Entry 8QRH (electron microscopy, 3.60 A resolution); this record covers chains B and D of the 6 polymer chains in the assembly.

# Chain B
Molecule: Genome polyprotein
Source organism: Orthoflavivirus encephalitidis
Reference sequence: D2XD30 (D2XD30_9FLAV); residue numbers follow UniProt; this construct covers 1-492
Sequence (492 residues; numbered 1 to 492; the number before each row is that of its first residue):
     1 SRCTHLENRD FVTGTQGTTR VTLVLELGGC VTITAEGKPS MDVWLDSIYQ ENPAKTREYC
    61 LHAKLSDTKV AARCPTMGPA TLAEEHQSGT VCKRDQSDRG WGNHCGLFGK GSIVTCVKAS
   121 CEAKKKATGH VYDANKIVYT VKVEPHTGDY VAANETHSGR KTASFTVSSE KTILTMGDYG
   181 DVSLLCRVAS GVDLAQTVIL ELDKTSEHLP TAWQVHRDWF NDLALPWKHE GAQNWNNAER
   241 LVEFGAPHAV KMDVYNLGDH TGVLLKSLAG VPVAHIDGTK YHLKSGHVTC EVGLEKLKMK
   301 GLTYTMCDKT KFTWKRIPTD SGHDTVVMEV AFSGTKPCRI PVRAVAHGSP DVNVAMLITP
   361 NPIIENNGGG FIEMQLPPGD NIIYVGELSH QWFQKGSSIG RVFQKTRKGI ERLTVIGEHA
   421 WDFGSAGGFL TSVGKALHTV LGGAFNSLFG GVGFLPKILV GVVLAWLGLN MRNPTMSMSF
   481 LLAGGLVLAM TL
Differences from the reference sequence: conflict Ala426 (Thr in D2XD30)
Cystine bridges: Cys3-Cys30, Cys60-Cys121, Cys74-Cys105, Cys92-Cys116, Cys186-Cys290, Cys307-Cys338
Covalent attachments: N-acetylglucosamine (NAG) linked to Asn154

# Chain D
Molecule: Small envelope protein M
Source organism: Orthoflavivirus encephalitidis
Reference sequence: Q01299 (POLG_TBEVH); residues 2-72 here correspond to UniProt positions 207-277 (UniProt number = residue number + 205)
Sequence (71 residues; each row starts with the number of its first residue):
     2 VLIPSHAQGE LTGRGHKWLE GDSLRTHLTR VEGWVWKNRL LALAMVTVVW LTLESVVTRV
    62 AVLVVLLCLA P

# Interface between chain B and chain D
Pairs across the interface (36):
  Asn8(B) - Arg15(D)
  Glu26(B) - Arg15(D)  salt bridge
  Gly28(B) - Arg15(D)
  Leu209(B) - Trp19(D)  hydrophobic
  Pro210(B) - Trp19(D)
  Trp213(B) - Trp19(D)
  Gln214(B) - Glu11(D)  hydrogen bond
  His216(B) - His7(D)  hydrogen bond (backbone-side chain)
  Trp219(B) - Ile4(D)
  Trp219(B) - Pro5(D)  hydrogen bond (side chain-backbone)
  Trp219(B) - His7(D)
  Leu223(B) - Ile4(D)  hydrophobic
  Ala224(B) - Val2(D)
  Ala224(B) - Leu3(D)
  Leu265(B) - Trp19(D)  hydrogen bond (backbone-side chain)
  Ser267(B) - Ile4(D)
  Ser267(B) - His7(D)
  Leu268(B) - Trp19(D)
  Ala269(B) - Ala8(D)
  Ala269(B) - Trp19(D)
  Ala269(B) - Leu20(D)  hydrophobic
  Ala269(B) - Ser24(D)
  Gly270(B) - Ala8(D)
  Gly270(B) - Trp19(D)  hydrogen bond (backbone-backbone)
  Val271(B) - His7(D)
  Val271(B) - Lys18(D)
  Val271(B) - Trp19(D)  hydrogen bond (backbone-backbone)
  Pro272(B) - Glu11(D)
  Pro272(B) - Thr13(D)
  Pro272(B) - His17(D)
  Val273(B) - His17(D)  hydrogen bond (backbone-backbone)
  Lys284(B) - Arg15(D)
  Ser285(B) - Thr13(D)
  Ser285(B) - Arg15(D)  hydrogen bond (side chain-backbone)
  Glu411(B) - Arg15(D)  salt bridge
  Phe449(B) - Leu12(D)  hydrophobic
Interface residues without a listed pair, chain B (28 interface residues in all): Val215, Leu225, Leu264, Val415, Phe454
Interface residues without a listed pair, chain D (20 interface residues in all): Ser6, Gln9, Gly14, Gly16, Glu21

# Summary
Chain B and chain D form an interface of 28 and 20 residues respectively; the contacts include 8 hydrogen
bonds and 2 salt bridges. Among the polar pairs are Glu26(B)-Arg15(D), Glu411(B)-Arg15(D) and
Gln214(B)-Glu11(D). N-acetylglucosamine is covalently linked to Asn154(B).
Here chain B is Genome polyprotein and chain D is Small envelope protein M, both from Orthoflavivirus
encephalitidis. Entry 8QRH (Inactivated tick-borne encephalitis virus (TBEV) vaccine strain Sofjin-Chumakov)
was determined by electron microscopy together with 8R8L from the same study.
